PDB entry 9B4G | electron microscopy, 2.87 A resolution | chains A and B

Chain A (and B):
Name: Phosphatidylserine synthase 1
Organism: Homo sapiens
Notes: EC 2.7.8.29; chain B of this document is another copy of the same molecule, construct and numbering; everything in this record applies to it too
Reference sequence: P48651 (PTSS1_HUMAN); residues 1-409 here = UniProt positions 1-409
Chain sequence (409 residues; each row starts with the number of its first residue):
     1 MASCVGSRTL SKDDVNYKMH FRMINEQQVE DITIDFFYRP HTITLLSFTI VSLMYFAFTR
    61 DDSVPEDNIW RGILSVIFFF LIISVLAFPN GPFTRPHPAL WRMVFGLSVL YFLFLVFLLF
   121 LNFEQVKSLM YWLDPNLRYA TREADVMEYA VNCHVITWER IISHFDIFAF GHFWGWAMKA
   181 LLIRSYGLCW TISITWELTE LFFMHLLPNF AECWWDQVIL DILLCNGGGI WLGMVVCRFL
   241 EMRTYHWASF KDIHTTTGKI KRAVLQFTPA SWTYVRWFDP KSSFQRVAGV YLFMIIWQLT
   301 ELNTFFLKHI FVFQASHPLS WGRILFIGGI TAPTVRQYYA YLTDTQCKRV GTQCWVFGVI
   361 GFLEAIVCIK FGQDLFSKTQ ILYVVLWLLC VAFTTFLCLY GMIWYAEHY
Not modelled in the structure: 1-11, 142-151
Curated features (UniProtKB/Swiss-Prot):
  - modified residue: Ala-2 (N-acetylalanine)
  - natural variant: Leu-265 (L265P: In LMHD), Pro-269 (P269S: In LMHD), Gln-353 (Q353R: In LMHD)
Cystine bridges: Cys-153/Cys-213
Bound ions: Ca2+: Glu-197, Glu-200, Asp-221
Small-molecule neighbours:
  - 6OU ([(2R)-1-[2-azanylethoxy(oxidanyl)phosphoryl]oxy-3-hexadecanoyloxy-propan-2-yl] (Z)-octadec-9-enoate): Ile-167, Phe-168, Phe-170, Gly-171, His-172, Trp-174, Gly-175, Ala-177, Met-178, Leu-181, Thr-304, Ala-315, Trp-321, Ile-324, Leu-325, Gly-328
  - A1AIS ((2R)-3-{[(S)-hydroxy{[(1R,2R,3R,4R,5R,6S)-2,3,4,5,6-pentahydroxycyclohexyl]oxy}phosphoryl]oxy}propane-1,2-diyl dihexadecanoate), molecule 1: Lys-18, Phe-21, Arg-22, Glu-26, Arg-349
  - A1AIS, molecule 2: Glu-26, Phe-36, Phe-37, Tyr-38, Arg-39, Pro-40, His-41, Thr-42, Thr-44, Leu-45, Phe-48, Val-85, Leu-86, Ala-87, Phe-88, His-97, Arg-102
  - A1AIT ((7P)-7-[(4S)-4-{4-[3,5-bis(trifluoromethyl)phenoxy]phenyl}-5-(2,2-difluoropropyl)-6-oxo-1,4,5,6-tetrahydropyrrolo[3,4-c]pyrazol-3-yl]-1,3-benzoxazol-2(3H)-one): Trp-70, Ile-73, Ile-77, Leu-110, Tyr-111, Phe-114, Leu-115, Leu-118, Met-130, Leu-133, Asp-134, Leu-307, Phe-313, Gln-314, His-317, Leu-319, Ser-320, Arg-323, Val-367
  - LBN (1-palmitoyl-2-oleoyl-sn-glycero-3-phosphocholine), molecule 1: Pro-40, His-41, Thr-42, Ile-43, Thr-44, Ser-47, Ile-50
  - LBN, molecule 2: Lys-179, Gln-285, Ala-288, Gly-289, Tyr-291, Leu-292, Phe-293, Ile-295, Ile-296, Trp-297, Thr-331, Thr-334, Val-335, Tyr-338, Tyr-341, Leu-342, Asp-344, Thr-345, Cys-347, Lys-348, Val-350, Cys-354, Phe-357, Gly-358, Val-385, Leu-388, Leu-389, Ala-392
  - LBN, molecule 3: Leu-292, Tyr-341, Lys-348, Arg-349, Val-350, Phe-362
  - phosphatidyl serine (P5S; O-[(R)-{[(2R)-2,3-bis(octadecanoyloxy)propyl]oxy}(hydroxy)phosphoryl]-L-serine), molecule 1: Val-29, Glu-30, Asp-31, Ile-32, Thr-33, Ile-34, Phe-37, Tyr-38, Arg-95, Pro-96, His-97, Leu-100, Ser-249, Phe-250, Arg-262, Ala-263, Gln-266, Phe-267
  - phosphatidyl serine (P5S), molecule 2: Pro-92, Phe-93, Thr-94, Arg-95, Pro-96, Leu-100, Trp-101, Met-178, Leu-181, Leu-182, Phe-267, Thr-268, Pro-269, Ala-270, Ser-271, Trp-272, Thr-273, Gly-322, Leu-325, Phe-326, Gly-328, Gly-329, Ala-332, Arg-336
Reported in the primary citation:
  - binding site for A1AIT: Asp-134, Phe-313, His-317, Ser-320, Arg-323
  - specificity-determining residues: Phe-313, Ser-320 (by similarity / conservation)
  - contacts within the chain: Lys-308/Phe-313
  - disease-associated variants - P269S: increased catalytic activity
  - disease-associated variants - L265P: increased catalytic activity (citing earlier work)
  - catalytic residues: His-172 (proposed by the authors, not directly observed)
  - mutagenesis - F168W, G171W, G175W: decreased catalytic activity
  - mutagenesis - F168A: abolished catalytic activity

How chain A and chain B interact:
Contacting residue pairs (88; chain A residue first):
  Arg-22(A) with Arg-22(B)
  Pro-40(A) with Arg-349(B)
  Thr-42(A) with Arg-349(B); Trp-355(B), hydrogen bond (backbone-side chain)
  Ile-43(A) with Tyr-341(B); Val-350(B), hydrophobic
  Leu-46(A) with Trp-355(B); Val-359(B), hydrophobic
  Thr-49(A) with Val-359(B)
  Ile-50(A) with Phe-362(B), hydrophobic; Ile-366(B)
  Leu-53(A) with Val-116(B), hydrophobic; Leu-363(B), hydrophobic
  Phe-56(A) with Phe-120(B), hydrophobic
  Ala-57(A) with Leu-119(B), hydrophobic; Ile-366(B), hydrophobic; Lys-370(B), hydrogen bond (backbone-side chain)
  Phe-58(A) with Ile-369(B), hydrophobic
  Arg-60(A) with Phe-120(B), hydrogen bond (side chain-backbone)
  Asp-62(A) with Phe-120(B); Leu-121(B); Asn-122(B), hydrogen bond (backbone-side chain); Lys-370(B), salt bridge
  Pro-65(A) with Gln-125(B)
  Asn-68(A) with Phe-120(B); Asn-122(B); Gln-125(B), hydrogen bond
  Ile-69(A) with Gln-125(B)
  Arg-71(A) with Phe-120(B)
  Gly-72(A) with Phe-117(B); Phe-120(B)
  Ser-75(A) with Phe-120(B)
  Val-76(A) with Leu-113(B); Phe-117(B), hydrophobic
  Phe-79(A) with Phe-112(B), hydrophobic; Val-116(B), hydrophobic
  Phe-80(A) with Phe-80(B), hydrophobic; Leu-113(B), hydrophobic
  Ile-83(A) with Val-109(B), hydrophobic; Phe-112(B), hydrophobic; Trp-355(B), hydrophobic
  Leu-86(A) with Arg-349(B), hydrogen bond (backbone-side chain); Trp-355(B), hydrophobic
  Ala-87(A) with Ala-87(B); Pro-89(B)
  Phe-88(A) with Phe-88(B), hydrophobic
  Pro-89(A) with Ala-87(B)
  Val-109(A) with Ile-83(B), hydrophobic
  Phe-112(A) with Phe-79(B), hydrophobic; Ile-83(B), hydrophobic
  Leu-113(A) with Val-76(B); Phe-80(B), hydrophobic
  Val-116(A) with Leu-53(B), hydrophobic; Phe-79(B), hydrophobic
  Phe-117(A) with Gly-72(B); Val-76(B), hydrophobic
  Leu-119(A) with Ala-57(B), hydrophobic
  Phe-120(A) with Phe-56(B), hydrophobic; Arg-60(B), hydrogen bond (backbone-side chain); Asp-62(B); Asn-68(B); Arg-71(B); Gly-72(B); Ser-75(B)
  Leu-121(A) with Asp-62(B)
  Asn-122(A) with Asp-62(B), hydrogen bond (side chain-backbone); Asn-68(B)
  Gln-125(A) with Pro-65(B); Asn-68(B), hydrogen bond; Ile-69(B)
  Tyr-341(A) with Ile-43(B)
  Arg-349(A) with Pro-40(B); Thr-42(B); Leu-86(B), hydrogen bond (side chain-backbone)
  Val-350(A) with Ile-43(B), hydrophobic
  Trp-355(A) with Thr-42(B), hydrogen bond (side chain-backbone); Leu-46(B); Ile-83(B), hydrophobic; Leu-86(B), hydrophobic
  Val-359(A) with Leu-46(B), hydrophobic; Thr-49(B)
  Phe-362(A) with Ile-50(B), hydrophobic
  Leu-363(A) with Leu-53(B), hydrophobic
  Ile-366(A) with Ile-50(B); Ala-57(B), hydrophobic
  Ile-369(A) with Phe-58(B), hydrophobic
  Lys-370(A) with Ala-57(B), hydrogen bond (side chain-backbone); Asp-62(B), salt bridge
Interface residues without a listed pair, chain A (56 interface residues in all): Asp-14, Asp-35, Leu-45, Met-54, Ile-73, Ile-82, Phe-105, Thr-352, Val-356
Interface residues without a listed pair, chain B (56 interface residues in all): Asp-14, Asp-35, Leu-45, Met-54, Ile-73, Ile-82, Phe-105, Thr-352, Val-356

Summary:
The chain A/chain B interface involves 56 residues from each chain; the contacts include 12 hydrogen bonds and
2 salt bridges. Polar pairs include Asp-62(A)/Lys-370(B), Thr-42(A)/Trp-355(B) and Ala-57(A)/Lys-370(B). From
the paper: the catalytic residue His-172(A); F168W, G171W and G175W of chain A reduce catalytic activity; 6
substitutions were tested in all.
Chain A and chain B are both Phosphatidylserine synthase 1 (Homo sapiens); the structure, Structure of
inhibitor-bound human PSS1, was determined by electron microscopy, deposited together with 9B4F.
